9F9W - chains C and D of the 7 polymer chains in the assembly; structure by electron microscopy, 3.00 A resolution.

Chain C (and D):
Protein: Large T antigen
Organism: Betapolyomavirus macacae
Notes: EC 3.6.4.-; chain D of this document is another copy of the same molecule, construct and numbering; everything in this record applies to it too
Reference sequence: P03070 (LT_SV40); residue numbers follow UniProt; this construct covers 266-627
Amino-acid sequence (362 residues; numbered 266 to 627; the number before each row is that of its first residue):
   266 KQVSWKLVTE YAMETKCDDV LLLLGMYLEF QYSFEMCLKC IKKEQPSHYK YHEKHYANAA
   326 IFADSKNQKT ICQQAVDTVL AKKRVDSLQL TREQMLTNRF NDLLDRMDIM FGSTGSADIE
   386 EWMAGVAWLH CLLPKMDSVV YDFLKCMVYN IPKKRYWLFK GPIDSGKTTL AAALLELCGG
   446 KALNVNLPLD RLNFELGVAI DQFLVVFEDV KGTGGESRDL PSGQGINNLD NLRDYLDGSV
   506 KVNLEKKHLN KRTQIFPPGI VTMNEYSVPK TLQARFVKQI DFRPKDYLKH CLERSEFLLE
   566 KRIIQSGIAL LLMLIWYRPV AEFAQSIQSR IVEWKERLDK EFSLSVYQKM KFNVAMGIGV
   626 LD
Residues lining bound ligands:
  - ATP (adenosine-5'-triphosphate), molecule 1: Trp393, Leu397, Pro427, Ile428, Asp429, Ser430, Gly431, Lys432, Thr433, Thr434, Glu473, Asn529, Arg548, Pro549, Lys550, Leu553, Lys554, Leu557, Leu564
  - ATP, molecule 2: Lys418, Asp502, Arg540
Swiss-Prot annotation at these positions:
  - binding site (Zn(2+)): Cys302, Cys305, His313, His317
  - binding site (ATP): Gly426 to Thr433

Chain C / chain D interface:
Residue-residue contacts (39):
  Asp284(C) with Arg349(D), salt bridge
  Leu286(C) with Ala346(D); Arg349(D)
  Leu287(C) with Arg349(D); Leu353(D), hydrophobic
  Gly290(C) with Ala346(D); Val350(D)
  Met291(C) with Val350(D); Gln354(D), hydrogen bond
  Glu294(C) with Val350(D)
  Gln310(C) with Gln354(D)
  Asp329(C) with Lys271(D), salt bridge
  Ser330(C) with Gln339(D), hydrogen bond (backbone-side chain)
  Lys331(C) with Trp270(D); Gln339(D)
  Gln333(C) with Gln339(D), hydrogen bond
  Ile428(C) with Arg498(D)
  Asp429(C) with Arg498(D), salt bridge
  Ala447(C) with Asn508(D), hydrogen bond (backbone-side chain)
  Leu448(C) with Asn508(D)
  Arg456(C) with Asn458(D); Phe459(D); Glu510(D), salt bridge
  Glu460(C) with Asn508(D), hydrogen bond; Lys516(D), salt bridge
  Lys476(C) with Asn496(D), hydrogen bond
  Lys511(C) with Asn515(D)
  Lys512(C) with Glu510(D), salt bridge; Lys511(D), hydrogen bond (side chain-backbone); Leu514(D), hydrogen bond (side chain-backbone); Asn515(D), hydrogen bond (backbone-side chain)
  His513(C) with His513(D)
  Glu561(C) with Lys419(D), salt bridge
  Leu564(C) with Pro417(D)
  Arg567(C) with Asn415(D), hydrogen bond (side chain-backbone); Pro417(D); Gly503(D), hydrogen bond (side chain-backbone); Ser504(D); Ile520(D)
Also at the interface, not in a pair above, chain C (37 interface residues in all): Leu289, Leu293, Ser312, Ala328, Asn332, Lys334, Thr433, Ala437, Asn449, Phe459, Val463, Glu565, Gln570
Also at the interface, not in a pair above, chain D (33 interface residues in all): Gln267, Asp342, Thr343, Leu345, Ile416, Lys418, Tyr500, Val505

In short:
37 residues of chain C face 33 of chain D across their interface; the contacts include 11 hydrogen bonds and 7
salt bridges. Polar pairs include Asp284(C)-Arg349(D), Asp329(C)-Lys271(D) and Asp429(C)-Arg498(D). Chain C
binds ATP.
Both chains are Large T antigen (Betapolyomavirus macacae). Entry 9F9W (Active SV40 LTAg complex with DNA (3D
variability component_001, frame_019)) was determined by electron microscopy, deposited together with 9EVH,
9EVP, 9F3T, 9F3U, 9F5I, 9F73 and 14 further entries.
